6M4G - chains I and F of the 10 polymer chains in the assembly; structure by electron microscopy, 2.80 A resolution.

== Chain I ==
Molecule: 147-nt DNA strand
From: Homo sapiens
Sequence (147 nucleotides; each row starts with the number of its first residue):
     1 ATCGGATGTA TATATCTGAC ACGTGCCTGG AGACTAGGGA GTAATCCCCT TGGCGGTTAA
    61 AACGCGGGGG ACAGCGCGTA CGTGCGTTTA AGCGGTGCTA GAGCTGTCTA CGACCAATTG
   121 AGCGGCCTCG GCACCGGGAT TCTCGAT
Unresolved in the structure: 1-27, 121-147

== Chain F ==
Molecule: Histone H4
From: Homo sapiens
UniProt: P62805 (H4_HUMAN); residues 0-102 here correspond to UniProt positions 1-103 (UniProt number = residue number + 1)
Chain sequence (103 residues; numbered 0 to 102; the number before each row is that of its first residue; numbering starts at 0):
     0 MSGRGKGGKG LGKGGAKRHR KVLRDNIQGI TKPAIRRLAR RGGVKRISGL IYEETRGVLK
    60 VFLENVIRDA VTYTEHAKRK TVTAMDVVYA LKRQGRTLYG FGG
Unresolved in the structure: 0-24, 101-102
Swiss-Prot annotation at these positions:
  - DNA-binding region: Lys-16 to Lys-20
  - modified residue: Ser-1 (N-acetylserine), Arg-3 (Asymmetric dimethylarginine), Lys-5 (N6-(2-hydroxyisobutyryl)lysine), Lys-8 (N6-(2-hydroxyisobutyryl)lysine), Lys-12 (N6-(2-hydroxyisobutyryl)lysine), Lys-16 (N6-(2-hydroxyisobutyryl)lysine), Lys-20 (N6,N6,N6-trimethyllysine), Lys-31 (N6-(2-hydroxyisobutyryl)lysine), Lys-44 (N6-(2-hydroxyisobutyryl)lysine), Ser-47 (Phosphoserine), Tyr-51 (Phosphotyrosine), Lys-59 (N6-(2-hydroxyisobutyryl)lysine), Lys-77 (N6-(2-hydroxyisobutyryl)lysine), Lys-79 (N6-(2-hydroxyisobutyryl)lysine), Thr-80 (Phosphothreonine), Tyr-88 (Phosphotyrosine), Lys-91 (N6-(2-hydroxyisobutyryl)lysine)
  - cross-link (Glycyl lysine isopeptide (Lys-Gly)): Lys-12 (interchain with G-Cter in SUMO2), Lys-20 (interchain with G-Cter in SUMO2), Lys-31 (interchain with G-Cter in SUMO2), Lys-59 (interchain with G-Cter in SUMO2), Lys-79 (interchain with G-Cter in SUMO2), Lys-91 (interchain with G-Cter in SUMO2)

== Chain I / chain F interface ==
Contacting residue pairs (5; chain I residue first):
  DA61(I) with Pro-32(F), phosphate contact; Arg-36(F), salt bridge to the phosphate
  DA62(I) with Pro-32(F), phosphate contact
  DG69(I) with Arg-45(F), phosphate contact
  DG70(I) with Arg-45(F), sugar contact
Other interface residues (no listed pair), chain I (6 interface residues in all): DG41, DA71
Other interface residues (no listed pair), chain F (6 interface residues in all): Thr-30, Lys-31, Lys-77

== In short ==
The chain I/chain F interface involves 6 residues from each chain; the contacts include 1 salt bridge. Its one
salt-bridged contact is DA61(I)/Arg-36(F). From UniProt: a DNA-binding region on chain F.
Chain I is a 147-nt DNA strand and chain F is Histone H4, both from Homo sapiens; the structure, Structural
mechanism of nucleosome dynamics governed by human histone variants H2A.B and H2A.Z.2.2, was determined by
electron microscopy (same publication as 6M4H).
